1JWM - chains A and C of the 4 polymer chains in the assembly; structure by X-ray diffraction, 2.70 A resolution.

[Chain A]
Molecule: HLA class II histocompatibility antigen, DR alpha chain
From: Homo sapiens
Reference sequence: P01903 (2DRA_HUMAN); residues 1-182 here correspond to UniProt positions 26-207 (UniProt number = residue number + 25)
Amino-acid sequence (182 residues; each row starts with the number of its first residue):
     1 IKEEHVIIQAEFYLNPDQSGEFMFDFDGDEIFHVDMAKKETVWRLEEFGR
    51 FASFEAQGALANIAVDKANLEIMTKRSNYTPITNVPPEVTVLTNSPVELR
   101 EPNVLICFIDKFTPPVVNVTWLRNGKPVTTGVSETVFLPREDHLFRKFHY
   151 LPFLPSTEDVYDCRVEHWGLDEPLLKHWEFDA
Disordered / not traced: 1-2
Cystine bridges: C107-C163
UniProt features mapped onto this chain:
  - region: E179 to A182 (Connecting peptide)
  - site: Q9 (Self- and pathogen-derived peptide antigen), G49 (Self-peptide antigen), F51 (Self- and pathogen-derived peptide antigen), A52 (Self-peptide antigen), S53 (Self- and pathogen-derived peptide antigen), E55 (Pathogen-derived peptide antigen), N62 (Self- and pathogen-derived peptide antigen), N69 (Pathogen-derived peptide antigen), R76 (Self- and pathogen-derived peptide antigen)
  - glycosylation (N-linked (GlcNAc...) asparagine): N78, N118

[Chain C]
Molecule: HA peptide
Amino-acid sequence (13 residues; row label = number of the first residue in the row):
   306 PKYVKQNTLKLAT

[How chain A and chain C interact]
Pairs across the interface - 32 pairs, chain A then chain C:
  Q9(A) - K310(C)
  Q9(A) - Q311(C)  hydrogen bond (side chain-backbone)
  E11(A) - T313(C)
  F22(A) - K310(C)
  F24(A) - V309(C)
  I31(A) - Y308(C)
  F32(A) - Y308(C)  hydrophobic
  F51(A) - P306(C)
  A52(A) - P306(C)
  A52(A) - Y308(C)  hydrophobic
  S53(A) - P306(C)  hydrogen bond (backbone-backbone)
  S53(A) - K307(C)
  S53(A) - Y308(C)  hydrogen bond (backbone-backbone)
  F54(A) - Y308(C)
  F54(A) - K310(C)
  E55(A) - K307(C)
  G58(A) - K310(C)
  N62(A) - K310(C)
  N62(A) - Q311(C)  hydrogen bond (side chain-backbone)
  N62(A) - N312(C)
  N62(A) - T313(C)  hydrogen bond
  V65(A) - T313(C)
  V65(A) - L314(C)
  D66(A) - T313(C)
  N69(A) - L314(C)  hydrogen bond (side chain-backbone)
  N69(A) - K315(C)
  N69(A) - L316(C)  hydrogen bond (side chain-backbone)
  I72(A) - L316(C)  hydrophobic
  I72(A) - A317(C)
  I72(A) - T318(C)
  M73(A) - L316(C)  hydrophobic
  R76(A) - A317(C)  hydrogen bond (side chain-backbone)
Other interface residues (no listed pair), chain A (21 interface residues in all): W43, A61

[Summary]
21 residues of chain A face 13 of chain C across their interface, with 8 hydrogen bonds. Polar pairs include
Q9(A)-Q311(C), N62(A)-Q311(C) and N62(A)-T313(C).
Here chain A is HLA class II histocompatibility antigen, DR alpha chain (Homo sapiens) and chain C is HA
peptide. Entry 1JWM (Crystal Structure of the Complex of the MHC Class II Molecule HLA-DR1(HA peptide 306-318)
with the ...) was determined by X-ray diffraction, deposited together with 1JWS and 1JWU.
